PDB entry 1DJZ | X-ray diffraction, 2.95 A resolution | chain A

Chain A:
Molecule: Phosphoinositide-specific phospholipase C, isozyme DELTA1
Organism: Rattus norvegicus
Notes: EC 3.1.4.11; engineered mutation(s): DELTA(1-132) DELETION VARIANT
UniProt: P10688 (PLCD1_RAT); residues 133-756 here = UniProt positions 133-756
Amino-acid sequence (624 residues; row label = number of the first residue in the row):
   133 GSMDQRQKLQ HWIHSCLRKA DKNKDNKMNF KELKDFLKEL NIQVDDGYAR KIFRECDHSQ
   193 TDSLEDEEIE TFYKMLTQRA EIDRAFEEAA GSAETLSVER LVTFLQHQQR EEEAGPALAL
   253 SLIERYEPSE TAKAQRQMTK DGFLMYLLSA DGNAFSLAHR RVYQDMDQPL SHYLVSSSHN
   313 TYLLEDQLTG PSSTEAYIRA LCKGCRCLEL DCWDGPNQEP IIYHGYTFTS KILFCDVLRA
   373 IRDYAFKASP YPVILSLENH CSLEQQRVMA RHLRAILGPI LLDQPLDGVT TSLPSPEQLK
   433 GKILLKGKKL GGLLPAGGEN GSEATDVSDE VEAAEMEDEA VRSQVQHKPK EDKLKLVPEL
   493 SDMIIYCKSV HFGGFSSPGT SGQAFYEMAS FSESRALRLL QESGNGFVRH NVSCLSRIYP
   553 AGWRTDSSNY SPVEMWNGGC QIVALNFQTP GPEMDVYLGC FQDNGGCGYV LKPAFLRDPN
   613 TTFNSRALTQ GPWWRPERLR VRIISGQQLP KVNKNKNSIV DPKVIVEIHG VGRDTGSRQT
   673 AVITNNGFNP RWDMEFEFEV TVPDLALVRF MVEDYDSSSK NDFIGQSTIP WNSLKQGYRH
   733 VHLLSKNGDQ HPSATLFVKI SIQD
Unresolved in the structure: 133-199, 443-486
Metal / ion sites: Ca2+ site 1: Asn312, Glu341, Asp343, Glu390 (together with D-myo-inositol-4,5-bisphosphate); Ca2+ site 2: Ile651, Asp653, Asn677
Residues lining bound ligands: D-myo-inositol-4,5-bisphosphate (IP2): His311, Asn312, Glu341, Asp343, His356, Ser388, Glu390, Lys438, Ser522, Arg549, Tyr551
UniProt features mapped onto this chain:
  - active site: His311, His356
  - binding site (Ca(2+)): Asp153, Asn155, Asp157, Lys159, Glu164, Asp189, Ser191, Thr193, Ser195, Glu200, Asn312, Glu341, Asp343, Glu390, Ile651, Asp653, Asn677, Asp706, Tyr707, Asp708
  - binding site (substrate): Lys438, Lys440, Ser522, Arg549
  - modified residue: Thr457 (Phosphothreonine), Ser460 (Phosphoserine)
  - glycosylation: Ser191 (O-linked (GlcNAc) serine), Thr193 (O-linked (GlcNAc) threonine)
  - natural variant: Ile412 (I412M: In SHR), Thr423 (T423S: In SHR), Val463 (V463D: In SHR), Gly668 (G668A: In SHR)
  - mutagenesis: His311 (H311A: Lowers activity 10000-fold), Asn312 (N312A: Lowers activity 10000-fold), Leu320 (L320A: Lowers activity 3-fold), Glu341 (E341A/H/Q: Lowers activity 200000-fold), Asp343 (D343A: Lowers activity 1000-fold; D343R: Lowers activity 100000-fold), His356 (H356A: Lowers activity 1000-fold), Phe360 (F360A: Lowers activity 4-fold), Glu390 (E390A/H/K: Lowers activity 1000-fold; E390Q: Lowers activity 200-fold), Lys438 (K438A: Lowers activity very slightly), Lys440 (K440A: No effect on activity towards phosphatidylinositol 4-monophosphate. Lowers activity 5-fold towards phosphatidylinositol 4,5-bisphosphate), Ser522 (S522A: Lowers activity 10000-fold), Arg549 (R549A: Lowers activity 600-fold), 2 further mutagenesis entries in UniProt
What the authors report for this chain:
  - binding site for D-myo-inositol-4,5-bisphosphate: Asn312, Glu341, Glu390
  - Ca2+ coordination: Asn312, Glu341, Asp343, Glu390
  - catalytic residues: His311, Glu341, His356, Glu390, His392 (proposed by the authors, not directly observed)
  - mutagenesis - H311A (1000-fold): decreased catalytic activity (citing earlier work)
  - specificity-determining residues: Arg549 (citing earlier work)
  - specificity-determining residues: Glu341 (proposed by the authors, not directly observed)

In short:
Bound to chain A: D-myo-inositol-4,5-bisphosphate. The Ca2+ site 1 is built by Asn312, Glu341, Asp343 and
Glu390. Ile651, Asp653 and Asn677 coordinate Ca2+ site 2. UniProt lists active-site residues His311 and
His356, 20 Ca2+-binding residues, 4 substrate-binding residues and 14 mutagenesis sites. From the paper:
catalytic residues His311, Glu341 and His356 among others; H311A reduces catalytic activity.
Chain A is Phosphoinositide-specific phospholipase C, isozyme DELTA1 (Rattus norvegicus); the structure,
Phosphoinositide-specific phospholipase C-DELTA1 from rat complexed with inositol-4,5-bisphosphate, was
determined by X-ray diffraction, deposited together with 1DJW, 1DJX and 1DJY.
